PDB entry 7WB4 | electron microscopy, 5.60 A resolution (low resolution: residue-level contacts below are approximate; hydrogen-bond / salt-bridge calls are withheld) | chains g and I of the 27 polymer chains in the assembly

[Chain g]
Name: Nuclear pore complex protein Nup96
Organism: Xenopus laevis
Reference sequence: A0A1L8HBE3 (A0A1L8HBE3_XENLA); residues 1-923 here correspond to UniProt positions 820-1742 (UniProt number = residue number + 819)
Sequence (923 residues; each row starts with the number of its first residue):
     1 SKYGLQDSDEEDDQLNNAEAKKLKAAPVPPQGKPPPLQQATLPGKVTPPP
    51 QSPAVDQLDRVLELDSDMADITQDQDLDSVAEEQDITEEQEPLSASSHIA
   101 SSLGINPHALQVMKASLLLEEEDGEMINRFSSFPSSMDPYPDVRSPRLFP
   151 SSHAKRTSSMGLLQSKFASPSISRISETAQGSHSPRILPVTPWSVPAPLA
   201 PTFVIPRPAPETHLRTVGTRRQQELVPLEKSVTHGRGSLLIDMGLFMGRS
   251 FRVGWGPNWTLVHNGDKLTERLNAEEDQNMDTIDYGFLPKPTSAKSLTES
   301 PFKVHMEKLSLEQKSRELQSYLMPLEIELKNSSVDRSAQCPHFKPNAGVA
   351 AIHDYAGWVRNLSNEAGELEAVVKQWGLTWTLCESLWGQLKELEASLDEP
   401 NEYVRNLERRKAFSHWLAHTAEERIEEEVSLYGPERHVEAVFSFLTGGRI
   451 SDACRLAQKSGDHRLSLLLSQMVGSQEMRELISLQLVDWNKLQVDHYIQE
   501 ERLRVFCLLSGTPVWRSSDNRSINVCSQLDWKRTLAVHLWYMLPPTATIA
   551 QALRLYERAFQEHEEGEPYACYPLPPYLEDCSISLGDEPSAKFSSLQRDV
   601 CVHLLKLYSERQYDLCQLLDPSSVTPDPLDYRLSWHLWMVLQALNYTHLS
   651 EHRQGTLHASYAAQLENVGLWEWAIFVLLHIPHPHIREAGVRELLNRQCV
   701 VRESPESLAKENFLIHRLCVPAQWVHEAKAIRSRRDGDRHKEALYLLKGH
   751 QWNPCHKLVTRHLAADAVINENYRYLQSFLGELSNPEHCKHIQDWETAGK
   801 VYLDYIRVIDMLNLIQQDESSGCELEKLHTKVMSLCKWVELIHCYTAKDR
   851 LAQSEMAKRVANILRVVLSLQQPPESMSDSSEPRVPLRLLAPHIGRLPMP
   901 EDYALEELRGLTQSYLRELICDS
Unresolved in the structure: 1-214, 267-299, 470-473

[Chain I]
Name: Nuclear pore complex protein
Organism: Xenopus laevis
Reference sequence: A2RV69 (A2RV69_XENLA); residues 1-916 here = UniProt positions 1-916
Sequence (916 residues; row label = number of the first residue in the row):
     1 MDMLSPVVREAEVSRAARRQSSNRKNPADESWSNATPTRGPSSRTTGQTL
    51 FRQHMTPQTWNSSRPPDVSAILGTVGRSPRLLQTPGRLANLSMMSNPDDS
   101 VWTTTFSPGRTGMYTTLDSPSFTEDITLSAVMLQEEDPGEAATMSMYPDF
   151 LKSFLEHPSSAVFELIEQYEATCNTQITLLKKIVKRVTPGQQKFSKTASI
   201 LWLLQQEMVTWRLIAALYRDRIQSALEEENMFEIAAPNASEKTIVDKLFQ
   251 RDTLVRQSQLVVDWLESIAKDEVGDFSDNIEYYAKSVYWENTLHTLKQRS
   301 MLSLGSSRPLVSELDPDAPIRQKLPLDDLDREDDIRLLKYLFTLIRAGMT
   351 DEAQRLCKRCGQAWRAATLEGWKLYHDANINGGTELQAVEGNPYRCVWKT
   401 CCWRMAEDEQFNKYERAIYATLSGNLKQLLPVCESWEDTVWAHFKVMVDS
   451 LVEQEIRASIISFNEANELPREYLEANWTLDSVFEELQATDKKRVLEENR
   501 EHYHIIQKFVILADVDGLMDEFSEWLSNGKNLLLGHLLRFMTHLLLFFRT
   551 LGLQAKEEVSVEVLKTYIQRLINEKQIELIAFYVSHLPQELAISQYAVFL
   601 ENITDPDQRQRCLELAKEAGLDVASITKTVVENTRKKDAGEFAHHDFAPA
   651 LDSGTSEEDRAKIDVIDWLVFDPAQRAEALKQSNAIMRKFLASKKHEAAK
   701 EVFAKIPQDSIAEIYSQWEEQAMDSALPAEDDNAIREHLCIRAYLESHEA
   751 FNEWFKHINSPPQKPTLVGQASFTEKVAHEHKEKKYEMDFGIWKGHLDAL
   801 TSDVKEKIYNVLLFVDGGWMVDVREDTEEDPERSHQMVLLRRLCLPMMCF
   851 LLHTVLHNTKQYKDCLRLADIVSSENQKLYTVFSKTEMRNLLQKLRESSL
   901 MLLDLQLDPLGYEIQS
Unresolved in the structure: 1-120

[How chain g and chain I interact]
Contacting residue pairs (9):
  Lys790(g) - Glu485(I)
  Lys790(g) - Gln488(I)
  Lys790(g) - Ala489(I)
  His791(g) - Gln488(I)
  His791(g) - Ala489(I)
  Ile792(g) - Ala489(I)
  Gln793(g) - Ala489(I)
  Leu841(g) - Glu472(I)
  Arg896(g) - Arg471(I)
Also at the interface, not in a pair above, chain I (6 interface residues in all): Thr490

[Overview]
Chain g and chain I each contribute 6 residues to their interface.
Here chain g is Nuclear pore complex protein Nup96 and chain I is Nuclear pore complex protein, both from
Xenopus laevis. Entry 7WB4 (Cryo-EM structure of the NR subunit from X. laevis NPC) was determined by electron
microscopy.
